9DUK - chains D and A of the 21 polymer chains in the assembly; structure by electron microscopy, 2.56 A resolution.

Chain D:
Protein: 30S ribosomal protein S4
Organism: Escherichia coli
UniProt: P0A7V8 (RS4_ECOLI); residue numbers follow UniProt; this construct covers 1-206
Amino-acid sequence (206 residues; row label = number of the first residue in the row):
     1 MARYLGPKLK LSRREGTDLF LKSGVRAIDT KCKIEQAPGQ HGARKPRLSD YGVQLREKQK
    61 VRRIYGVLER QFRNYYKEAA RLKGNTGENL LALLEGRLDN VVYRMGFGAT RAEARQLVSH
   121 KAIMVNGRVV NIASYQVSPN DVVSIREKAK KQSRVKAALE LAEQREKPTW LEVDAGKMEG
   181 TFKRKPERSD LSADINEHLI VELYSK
Unresolved in the structure: 1

Chain A:
Molecule: 16S rRNA
Organism: Escherichia coli
Sequence (1533 nucleotides; each row starts with the number of its first residue):
     2 AAUUGAAGAG UUUGAUCAUG GCUCAGAUUG AACGCUGGCG GCAGGCCUAA CACAUGCAAG
    62 UCGAACGGUA ACAGGAAGAA GCUUGCUUCU UUGCUGACGA GUGGCGGACG GGUGAGUAAU
   122 GUCUGGGAAA CUGCCUGAUG GAGGGGGAUA ACUACUGGAA ACGGUAGCUA AUACCGCAUA
   182 ACGUCGCAAG ACCAAAGAGG GGGACCUUCG GGCCUCUUGC CAUCGGAUGU GCCCAGAUGG
   242 GAUUAGCUAG UAGGUGGGGU AACGGCUCAC CUAGGCGACG AUCCCUAGCU GGUCUGAGAG
   302 GAUGACCAGC CACACUGGAA CUGAGACACG GUCCAGACUC CUACGGGAGG CAGCAGUGGG
   362 GAAUAUUGCA CAAUGGGCGC AAGCCUGAUG CAGCCAUGCC GCGUGUAUGA AGAAGGCCUU
   422 CGGGUUGUAA AGUACUUUCA GCGGGGAGGA AGGGAGUAAA GUUAAUACCU UUGCUCAUUG
   482 ACGUUACCCG CAGAAGAAGC ACCGGCUAAC UCCGUGCCAG CAGCCXCGGU AAUACGGAGG
   542 GUGCAAGCGU UAAUCGGAAU UACUGGGCGU AAAGCGCACG CAGGCGGUUU GUUAAGUCAG
   602 AUGUGAAAUC CCCGGGCUCA ACCUGGGAAC UGCAUCUGAU ACUGGCAAGC UUGAGUCUCG
   662 UAGAGGGGGG UAGAAUUCCA GGUGUAGCGG UGAAAUGCGU AGAGAUCUGG AGGAAUACCG
   722 GUGGCGAAGG CGGCCCCCUG GACGAAGACU GACGCUCAGG UGCGAAAGCG UGGGGAGCAA
   782 ACAGGAUUAG AUACCCUGGU AGUCCACGCC GUAAACGAUG UCGACUUGGA GGUUGUGCCC
   842 UUGAGGCGUG GCUUCCGGAG CUAACGCGUU AAGUCGACCG CCUGGGGAGU ACGGCCGCAA
   902 GGUUAAAACU CAAAUGAAUU GACGGGGGCC CGCACAAGCG GUGGAGCAUG UGGUUUAAUU
   962 CGAUGXAACG CGAAGAACCU UACCUGGUCU UGACAUCCAC GGAAGUUUUC AGAGAUGAGA
  1022 AUGUGCCUUC GGGAACCGUG AGACAGGUGC UGCAUGGCUG UCGUCAGCUC GUGUUGUGAA
  1082 AUGUUGGGUU AAGUCCCGCA ACGAGCGCAA CCCUUAUCCU UUGUUGCCAG CGGUCCGGCC
  1142 GGGAACUCAA AGGAGACUGC CAGUGAUAAA CUGGAGGAAG GUGGGGAUGA CGUCAAGUCA
  1202 UCAUGGCCCU UACGACCAGG GCUACACACG UGCUACAAUG GCGCAUACAA AGAGAAGCGA
  1262 CCUCGCGAGA GCAAGCGGAC CUCAUAAAGU GCGUCGUAGU CCGGAUUGGA GUCUGCAACU
  1322 CGACUCCAUG AAGUCGGAAU CGCUAGUAAU CGUGGAUCAG AAUGCCACGG UGAAUACGUU
  1382 CCCGGGCCUU GUACACACCG CCCGUXACAC CAUGGGAGUG GGUUGCAAAA GAAGUAGGUA
  1442 GCUUAACCUU CGGGAGGGCG CUUACCACUU UGUGAUUCAU GACUGGGGUG AAGUCGUAAC
  1502 AAGGUAACCG UAGGGGAACC UGCGGUUGGA UCA
Unresolved in the structure: 205-213, 841-845, 1207
Modified residues: PSU (pseudouridine-5'-monophosphate) at position 516, G7M (N7-methyl-guanosine-5'-monophosphate) at position 527, 5MC (5-methylcytidine-5'-monophosphate) at position 967, 4OC (4n,o2'-methylcytidine-5'-monophosphate) at position 1402, 5MC (5-methylcytidine-5'-monophosphate) at position 1407, UR3 (3-methyluridine-5'-monophoshate) at position 1498, MA6 (6N-dimethyladenosine-5'-monophoshate) at position 1518, MA6 (6N-dimethyladenosine-5'-monophoshate) at position 1519

Interface between chain D and chain A:
Pairs across the interface (119; chain D residue first):
  Ala2(D) - G404(A)  base contact
  Ala2(D) - U405(A)  hydrogen bond to the base
  Ala2(D) - A499(A)  base contact
  Ala2(D) - A547(A)  phosphate contact
  Arg3(D) - U405(A)  salt bridge to the phosphate
  Arg3(D) - G406(A)  hydrogen bond to the sugar
  Tyr4(D) - A546(A)  base contact
  Leu5(D) - G406(A)  phosphate contact
  Leu5(D) - U407(A)  phosphate contact
  Pro7(D) - G428(A)  phosphate contact
  Pro7(D) - A430(A)  phosphate contact
  Lys8(D) - U407(A)  salt bridge to the phosphate
  Lys8(D) - A408(A)  salt bridge to the phosphate
  Lys8(D) - A430(A)  phosphate contact
  Leu9(D) - U429(A)  phosphate contact
  Leu9(D) - A430(A)  phosphate contact
  Lys10(D) - U427(A)  hydrogen bond to the phosphate
  Lys10(D) - G428(A)  salt bridge to the phosphate
  Lys10(D) - G542(A)  salt bridge to the phosphate
  Arg13(D) - U427(A)  salt bridge to the phosphate
  Arg13(D) - U429(A)  salt bridge to the phosphate
  Arg14(D) - G542(A)  phosphate contact
  Arg14(D) - U543(A)  salt bridge to the phosphate
  Lys22(D) - U409(A)  salt bridge to the phosphate
  Lys22(D) - U429(A)  hydrogen bond to the phosphate
  Lys22(D) - A430(A)  salt bridge to the phosphate
  Ser23(D) - A408(A)  hydrogen bond to the phosphate
  Ser23(D) - U409(A)  hydrogen bond to the phosphate
  Val25(D) - U409(A)  sugar contact
  Arg26(D) - G410(A)  salt bridge to the phosphate
  Arg26(D) - A411(A)  salt bridge to the phosphate
  Thr30(D) - G413(A)  base contact
  Lys31(D) - G410(A)  salt bridge to the phosphate
  Lys31(D) - A411(A)  salt bridge to the phosphate
  Lys31(D) - G413(A)  hydrogen bond to the base
  Lys31(D) - U429(A)  phosphate contact
  Cys32(D) - G413(A)  base contact
  Cys32(D) - U429(A)  phosphate contact
  Lys33(D) - U426(A)  salt bridge to the phosphate
  Gln36(D) - U426(A)  hydrogen bond to the phosphate
  Pro38(D) - U427(A)  phosphate contact
  Pro38(D) - G542(A)  sugar contact
  Gly39(D) - U426(A)  hydrogen bond to the phosphate
  Gly39(D) - U427(A)  hydrogen bond to the phosphate
  Gly39(D) - G541(A)  phosphate contact
  Gly39(D) - G542(A)  hydrogen bond to the phosphate
  Gln40(D) - C419(A)  hydrogen bond to the sugar
  Gln40(D) - U426(A)  sugar contact
  Gln40(D) - U512(A)  sugar contact
  Gln40(D) - G541(A)  hydrogen bond to the sugar
  His41(D) - C511(A)  hydrogen bond to the phosphate
  His41(D) - U512(A)  hydrogen bond to the sugar
  Arg44(D) - C511(A)  phosphate contact
  Arg44(D) - U512(A)  salt bridge to the phosphate
  Ser49(D) - A509(A)  hydrogen bond to the phosphate
  Tyr51(D) - U508(A)  sugar contact
  Tyr51(D) - A509(A)  phosphate contact
  Gly52(D) - A509(A)  sugar contact
  Gln54(D) - A8(A)  base contact
  Leu55(D) - A509(A)  sugar contact
  Leu55(D) - G544(A)  sugar contact
  Arg56(D) - U543(A)  phosphate contact
  Arg56(D) - G544(A)  salt bridge to the phosphate
  Lys58(D) - C545(A)  salt bridge to the phosphate
  Gln59(D) - G544(A)  phosphate contact
  Gln59(D) - C545(A)  hydrogen bond to the phosphate
  Arg62(D) - C545(A)  salt bridge to the phosphate
  Arg62(D) - A546(A)  salt bridge to the phosphate
  Arg63(D) - G544(A)  salt bridge to the phosphate
  Leu68(D) - A546(A)  phosphate contact
  Leu68(D) - A547(A)  phosphate contact
  Glu69(D) - C545(A)  phosphate contact
  Glu69(D) - A546(A)  hydrogen bond to the phosphate
  Arg70(D) - C400(A)  salt bridge to the phosphate
  Arg70(D) - C401(A)  salt bridge to the phosphate
  Arg70(D) - A546(A)  hydrogen bond to the phosphate
  Gln71(D) - G402(A)  hydrogen bond to the phosphate
  Gln71(D) - C403(A)  hydrogen bond to the phosphate
  Asn74(D) - C401(A)  hydrogen bond to the phosphate
  Asn74(D) - G402(A)  phosphate contact
  Arg81(D) - C613(A)  salt bridge to the phosphate
  Arg81(D) - C614(A)  salt bridge to the phosphate
  Thr110(D) - U407(A)  hydrogen bond to the phosphate
  Thr110(D) - A408(A)  phosphate contact
  Ala112(D) - U407(A)  sugar contact
  Glu113(D) - U407(A)  hydrogen bond to the sugar
  Glu113(D) - A408(A)  sugar contact
  Arg115(D) - G404(A)  salt bridge to the phosphate
  Gln116(D) - G406(A)  hydrogen bond to the base
  Gln116(D) - U407(A)  hydrogen bond to the sugar
  Gln116(D) - U437(A)  base contact
  Ser119(D) - G404(A)  sugar contact
  Ser119(D) - U439(A)  hydrogen bond to the sugar
  His120(D) - U405(A)  salt bridge to the phosphate
  His120(D) - U437(A)  hydrogen bond to the sugar
  His120(D) - U438(A)  hydrogen bond to the sugar
  His120(D) - U439(A)  stacking on the base
  His120(D) - A495(A)  base contact
  Lys121(D) - U439(A)  hydrogen bond to the phosphate
  Lys121(D) - C440(A)  salt bridge to the phosphate
  Arg128(D) - C488(A)  phosphate contact
  Arg128(D) - C489(A)  salt bridge to the phosphate
  Arg128(D) - U619(A)  hydrogen bond to the sugar
  Val130(D) - U619(A)  base contact
  Asn131(D) - U619(A)  base contact
  Ile132(D) - U619(A)  base contact
  Ile132(D) - C620(A)  base contact
  Ala133(D) - C403(A)  phosphate contact
  Ser134(D) - C403(A)  hydrogen bond to the phosphate
  Tyr135(D) - C620(A)  sugar contact
  Lys148(D) - U437(A)  hydrogen bond to the phosphate
  Lys148(D) - U438(A)  salt bridge to the phosphate
  Gln152(D) - U437(A)  hydrogen bond to the phosphate
  Arg154(D) - C436(A)  sugar contact
  Arg154(D) - U437(A)  hydrogen bond to the sugar
  Glu202(D) - A8(A)  hydrogen bond to the base
  Leu203(D) - A8(A)  base contact
  Ser205(D) - A8(A)  hydrogen bond to the base
  Lys206(D) - A8(A)  base contact
Also at the interface, not in a pair above, chain D (71 interface residues in all): Gly6, Leu21, Gly24, Leu48, Arg73, Arg97, Ala109, Val129, Arg146
Also at the interface, not in a pair above, chain A (50 interface residues in all): A26, A28, C418, C490, A510, G540

Overview:
Chain D and chain A form an interface of 71 and 50 residues respectively; the contacts include 37 hydrogen
bonds, 30 salt bridges and 1 aromatic stacking contact. Among the polar pairs are Ala2(D)-U405(A),
Lys31(D)-G413(A) and Gln116(D)-G406(A).
Here chain D is 30S ribosomal protein S4 and chain A is 16S rRNA, both from Escherichia coli. Entry 9DUK
(Structure of mutant 30S subunit with extended helix 26, version 3) was determined by electron microscopy
(same publication as 9DUL).
